Entry 3G99 (X-ray diffraction, 1.81 A resolution); this record covers chains B and C of the 4 polymer chains in the assembly.

== Chain B ==
Molecule: Glucocorticoid receptor
From: Rattus norvegicus
UniProtKB: P06536 (GCR_RAT); residue numbers follow UniProt; this construct covers 440-525
Sequence (90 residues; row label = number of the first residue in the row):
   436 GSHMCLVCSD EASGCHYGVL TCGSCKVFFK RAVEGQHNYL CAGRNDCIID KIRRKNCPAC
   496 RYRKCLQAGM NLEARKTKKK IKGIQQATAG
Not modelled in the structure: 436-437, 511-525
Differences from the reference sequence: expression tag (436-439)
Reported in the primary citation:
  - binding site for the 16-nt DNA strand: Val462, Arg466
  - binding site for the 16-nt DNA strand (chain C): Lys461, Arg510
  - mutagenesis - R510A, K514A: decreased binding to DNA
  - mutagenesis - K514A: unchanged signaling
  - mutagenesis - H472A, R510A: increased signaling
  - conformationally variable residues (side-chain flip): His472
  - mutagenesis - H472R: decreased signaling
  - mutagenesis - G470A, N473A: decreased signaling in response to Pal
  - mutagenesis - G470A: decreased signaling in response to Tat

== Chain C ==
Molecule: 16-nt DNA strand
Sequence (16 nucleotides; row label = number of the first residue in the row):
     1 AAGAACATTT TGTTCT

== Interface between chain B and chain C ==
Residue-residue contacts (13; chain B residue first):
  Gly458(B) with DT13(C), base contact
  Ser459(B) with DG12(C), sugar contact; DT13(C), hydrogen bond to the phosphate
  Val462(B) with DT13(C), base contact
  Phe463(B) with DT11(C), phosphate contact
  Arg466(B) with DT11(C), base contact; DG12(C), hydrogen bond to the base
  Tyr474(B) with DT11(C), phosphate contact
  Arg489(B) with DG12(C), salt bridge to the phosphate
  Lys490(B) with DT11(C), phosphate contact; DG12(C), phosphate contact
  Pro493(B) with DT11(C), phosphate contact
  Arg496(B) with DG12(C), salt bridge to the phosphate
Also at the interface, not in a pair above, chain B (11 interface residues in all): Lys461
Also at the interface, not in a pair above, chain C (4 interface residues in all): DT14

== In short ==
11 residues of chain B face 4 of chain C across their interface; the contacts include 2 hydrogen bonds and 2
salt bridges. Among the polar pairs are Arg466(B)-DG12(C), Ser459(B)-DT13(C) and Arg489(B)-DG12(C). From the
paper: a binding site for the 16-nt DNA strand at Val462(B) and Arg466(B); R510A and K514A of chain B reduce
binding to DNA; 6 substitutions were tested in all.
Chain B is Glucocorticoid receptor (Rattus norvegicus) and chain C is a 16-nt DNA strand; the structure, GR
DNA binding domain:Pal complex-9, was determined by X-ray diffraction together with 3FYL, 3G6P, 3G6Q, 3G6R,
3G6T, 3G6U and 8 further entries from the same study.
